PDB entry 3NBN | X-ray diffraction, 3.45 A resolution | chains D and E of the 8 polymer chains in the assembly

# Chain D
Protein: Recombining binding protein suppressor of hairless
Organism: Homo sapiens
Reference sequence: Q06330 (SUH_HUMAN); residues 9-434 here correspond to UniProt positions 23-448 (UniProt number = residue number + 14)
Sequence (433 residues; each row starts with the number of its first residue):
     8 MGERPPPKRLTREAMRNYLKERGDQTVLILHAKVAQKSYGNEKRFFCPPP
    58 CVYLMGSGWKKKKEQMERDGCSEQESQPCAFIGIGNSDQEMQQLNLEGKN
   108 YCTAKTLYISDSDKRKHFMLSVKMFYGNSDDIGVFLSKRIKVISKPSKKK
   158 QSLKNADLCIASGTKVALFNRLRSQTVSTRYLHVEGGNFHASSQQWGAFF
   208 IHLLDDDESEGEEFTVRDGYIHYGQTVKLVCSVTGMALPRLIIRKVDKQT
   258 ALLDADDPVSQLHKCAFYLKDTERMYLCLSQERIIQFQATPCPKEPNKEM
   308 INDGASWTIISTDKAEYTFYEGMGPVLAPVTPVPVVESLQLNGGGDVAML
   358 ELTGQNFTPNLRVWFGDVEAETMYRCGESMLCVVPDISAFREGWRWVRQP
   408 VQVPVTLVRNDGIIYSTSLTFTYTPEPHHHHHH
Disordered / not traced: 8-11, 435-440
Sequence notes: expression tag (8, 435-440)
Curated features (UniProtKB/Swiss-Prot):
  - region (DNA-binding): Gln43 to Phe53, Ser151 to Lys156, Arg178 to Thr183
  - modified residue: Lys161 (N6-acetyllysine)

# Chain E
Protein: Neurogenic locus notch homolog protein 1
Organism: Homo sapiens
Reference sequence: P46531 (NOTC1_HUMAN); residues 1873-2127 here correspond to UniProt positions 1872-2126 (UniProt number = residue number - 1)
Sequence (256 residues; each row starts with the number of its first residue):
  1872 GMDVNVRGPDGFTPLMIASCSGGGLETGNSEEEEDAPAVISDFIYQGASL
  1922 HNQTDRTGETALHLAARYSRSDAAKRLLEASADANIQDNMGRTPLHAAVS
  1972 ADAQGVFQILIRNRATDLDARMHDGTTPLILAARLAVEGMLEDLINSHAD
  2022 VNAVDDLGKSALHWAAAVNNVDAAVVLLKNGANKDMQNNREETPLFLAAR
  2072 EGSYETAKVLLDHFANRDITDHMDRLPRDIAQERMHHDIVRLLDEYNLVR
  2122 SPQLHG
Disordered / not traced: 1872-1923, 2120-2127
Sequence notes: expression tag (1872)
Curated features (UniProtKB/Swiss-Prot):
  - region (HIF1AN-binding): Leu1948 to Asn1956, Leu2015 to Asn2023
  - modified residue ((3S)-3-hydroxyasparagine): Asn1956, Asn2023
Reported in the primary citation:
  - mutagenesis - R1985A: abolished binding to Neurogenic locus notch homolog protein 1 (chain E)
  - mutagenesis - K1946E, E1950K, R1985A: decreased signaling in response to mHes5
  - mutagenesis - K1946E/E1950K: unchanged signaling
  - mutagenesis - R1985A: abolished binding to extended E-site sequence

# Interface between chain D and chain E
Contacting residue pairs (31):
  Arg122(D) - Asp2095(E)
  His124(D) - His2093(E)
  Met126(D) - Met2094(E)  hydrophobic
  Arg146(D) - His2093(E)  hydrogen bond
  Ser345(D) - Met1961(E)
  Gln347(D) - Met1961(E)
  Gln347(D) - Arg1963(E)
  Leu348(D) - Arg1938(E)
  Leu348(D) - Arg1963(E)
  Asn349(D) - Ser1971(E)  hydrogen bond
  Asn349(D) - Leu2006(E)
  Gly350(D) - Arg1938(E)  hydrogen bond (backbone-side chain)
  Gly350(D) - Ala1972(E)
  Gly351(D) - Tyr1939(E)
  Gly352(D) - Tyr1939(E)
  Glu358(D) - Arg2005(E)  salt bridge
  Glu358(D) - Leu2006(E)
  Gln362(D) - Arg2061(E)
  Tyr381(D) - Glu2072(E)  hydrogen bond
  Arg382(D) - Arg2005(E)  hydrogen bond (side chain-backbone)
  Arg382(D) - Ala2007(E)
  Arg382(D) - Val2039(E)
  Cys383(D) - Ala2038(E)
  Cys383(D) - Val2039(E)  hydrophobic
  Cys383(D) - Glu2072(E)
  Gly384(D) - Glu2072(E)  hydrogen bond (backbone-side chain)
  Glu385(D) - Arg2071(E)  salt bridge
  Glu385(D) - Glu2072(E)
  Ser386(D) - Trp2035(E)
  Thr429(D) - Arg1927(E)
  Glu433(D) - Tyr1939(E)
Other interface residues (no listed pair), chain D (29 interface residues in all): Lys121, Lys123, Phe125, Leu346, Thr360, Leu388, Thr431, Pro434
Other interface residues (no listed pair), chain E (23 interface residues in all): Leu1935, Lys2030, Asn2060, Glu2062

# Summary
29 residues of chain D and 23 residues of chain E are in contact; the contacts include 6 hydrogen bonds and 2
salt bridges. Among the polar pairs are Glu358(D)-Arg2005(E), Glu385(D)-Arg2071(E) and Arg146(D)-His2093(E).
From the paper: K1946E, E1950K and R1985A of chain E reduce signaling in response to mHes5; R1985A of chain E
abolishes binding to Neurogenic locus notch homolog protein 1 (chain E).
Here chain D is Recombining binding protein suppressor of hairless and chain E is Neurogenic locus notch
homolog protein 1, both from Homo sapiens. Entry 3NBN (Crystal structure of a dimer of Notch Transcription
Complex trimers on HES1 DNA) was determined by X-ray diffraction.
